5D98 - chains B and C of the 3 polymer chains in the assembly; structure by X-ray diffraction, 3.90 A resolution.

Chain B:
Molecule: RNA-directed RNA polymerase catalytic subunit
From: Influenza C virus (strain C/Johannesburg/1/1966)
Notes: EC 2.7.7.48
Reference sequence: Q9IMP4 (RDRP_INCJH); residues 1-754 here = UniProt positions 1-754
Amino-acid sequence (754 residues; row label = number of the first residue in the row):
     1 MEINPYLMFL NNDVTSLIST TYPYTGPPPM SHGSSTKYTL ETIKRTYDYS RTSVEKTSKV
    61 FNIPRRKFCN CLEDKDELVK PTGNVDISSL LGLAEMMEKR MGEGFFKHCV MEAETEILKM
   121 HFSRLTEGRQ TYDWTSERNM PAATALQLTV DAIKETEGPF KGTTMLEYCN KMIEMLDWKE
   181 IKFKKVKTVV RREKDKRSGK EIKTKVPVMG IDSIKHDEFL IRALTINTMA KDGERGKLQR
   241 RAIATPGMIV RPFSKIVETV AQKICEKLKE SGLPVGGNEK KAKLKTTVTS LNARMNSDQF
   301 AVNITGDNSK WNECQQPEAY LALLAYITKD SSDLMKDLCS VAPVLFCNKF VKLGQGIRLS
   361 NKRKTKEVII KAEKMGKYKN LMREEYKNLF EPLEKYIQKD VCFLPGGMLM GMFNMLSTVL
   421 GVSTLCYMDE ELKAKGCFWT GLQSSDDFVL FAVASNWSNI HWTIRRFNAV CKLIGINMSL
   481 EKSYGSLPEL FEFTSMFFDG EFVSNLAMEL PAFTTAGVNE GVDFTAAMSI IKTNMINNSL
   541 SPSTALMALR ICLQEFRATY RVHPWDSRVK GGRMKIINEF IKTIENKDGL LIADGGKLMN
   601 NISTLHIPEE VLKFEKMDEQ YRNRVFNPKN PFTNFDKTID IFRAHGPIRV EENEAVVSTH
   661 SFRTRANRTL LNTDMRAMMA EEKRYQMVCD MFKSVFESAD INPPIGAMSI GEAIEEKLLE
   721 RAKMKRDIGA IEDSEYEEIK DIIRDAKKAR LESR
Not modelled in the structure: 191-207, 428-430, 633-654, 754
UniProt features mapped onto this chain:
  - region: R251 to E258 (Promoter-binding site)
  - motif (Nuclear localization signal): V189 to R197, K205 to E218

Chain C:
Molecule: Polymerase basic protein 2
From: Influenza C virus (strain C/Johannesburg/1/1966)
Reference sequence: Q9IMP3 (PB2_INCJH); residue numbers follow UniProt; this construct covers 1-774
Amino-acid sequence (782 residues; numbered 1 to 782; the number before each row is that of its first residue):
     1 MSLLLTIAKE YKRLCQDAKA AQMMTVGTVS NYTTFKKWTT SRKEKNPSLR MRWAMSSKFP
    61 IIANKRMLEE AQIPKEHNNV ALWEDTEDVS KRDHVLASAS CINYWNFCGP CVNNSEVIKE
   121 VYKSRFGRLE RRKEIMWKEL RFTLVDRQRR RVDTQPVEQR LRTGEIKDLQ MWTLFEDEAP
   181 LASKFILDNY GLVKEMRSKF ANKPLNKEVV AHMLEKQFNP ESRFLPVFGA IRPERMELIH
   241 ALGGETWIQE ANTAGISNVD QRKNDIRAVC RKVCLAANAS IMNAKSKLVE YIKSTSMRIG
   301 ETERKLEELI LETDDVSPEV TLCKSALGGQ LGKTLSFGPM LLKKISGSGV KVKDTVYIQG
   361 VRAVQFEYWS EQEEFYGEYK SATALFSRKE RSLEWITIGG GINEDRKRLL AMCMIFCRDG
   421 DYFKDAPATI TMADLSTKLG REIPYQYVMM NWIQKSEDNL EALLYSRGIV ETNPGKMGSS
   481 MGIDGSKRAI KSLRAVTIQS GKIDMPESKE KIHLELSDNL EAFDSSGRIV ATILDLPSDK
   541 KVTFQDVSFQ HPDLAVLRDE KTAITKGYEA LIKRLGTGDN DIPSLIAKKD YLSLYNLPEV
   601 KLMAPLIRPN RKGVYSRVAR KLVSTQVTTG HYSLHELIKV LPFTYFAPKQ GMFEGRLFFS
   661 NDSFVEPGVN NNVFSWSKAD SSKIYCHGIA IRVPLVVGDE HMDTSLALLE GFSVCENDPR
   721 APMVTRQDLI DVGFGQKVRL FVGQGSVRTF KRTASQRAAS SDVNKNVKKI KMSNARENLY
   781 FQ
Not modelled in the structure: 88-90, 359-364, 772-782
Construct notes: expression tag (775-782)
Disulfides: C270-C323

How chain B and chain C interact:
Pairs across the interface - 221 pairs, chain B then chain C:
  R100(B) with G347(C)
  H121(B) with T34(C)
  S123(B) with T34(C)
  R124(B) with K37(C)
  T126(B) with K37(C)
  E127(B) with K37(C), salt bridge
  A143(B) with K37(C); W38(C)
  L146(B) with W38(C)
  Q147(B) with W38(C)
  K161(B) with V26(C)
  K267(B) with E510(C)
  K269(B) with E374(C), salt bridge
  G276(B) with F224(C)
  N278(B) with Q148(C), hydrogen bond; F224(C); P226(C)
  E279(B) with R149(C), salt bridge; F224(C)
  K281(B) with Q148(C)
  A282(B) with Q148(C); R149(C); D504(C)
  K283(B) with R149(C)
  K285(B) with D504(C), salt bridge
  T286(B) with D504(C)
  T289(B) with Q499(C)
  S290(B) with E374(C)
  A293(B) with W395(C); T397(C)
  R294(B) with E374(C), salt bridge; W395(C), hydrogen bond (backbone-side chain)
  T515(B) with S48(C), hydrogen bond (backbone-side chain)
  A516(B) with P47(C)
  G517(B) with M51(C)
  K532(B) with R223(C); E237(C); H240(C)
  T533(B) with R223(C)
  I536(B) with P226(C); H240(C)
  S539(B) with E245(C), hydrogen bond
  S541(B) with W247(C)
  P542(B) with W247(C)
  T559(B) with R52(C); M55(C)
  R561(B) with S56(C)
  R573(B) with M55(C); A99(C); N103(C), hydrogen bond
  K575(B) with N78(C)
  I576(B) with S100(C)
  E579(B) with H77(C), salt bridge; Y104(C); F107(C)
  F580(B) with F107(C), hydrophobic
  T583(B) with F107(C)
  A593(B) with N103(C)
  D594(B) with N106(C), hydrogen bond
  I602(B) with H240(C), hydrogen bond (backbone-side chain)
  S603(B) with R132(C); L238(C); A241(C)
  T604(B) with R132(C)
  L605(B) with H240(C)
  H606(B) with R128(C); Q155(C); E237(C); L238(C)
  V611(B) with F126(C), hydrophobic; L129(C), hydrophobic
  F614(B) with I118(C), hydrophobic; F126(C), hydrophobic
  E615(B) with K133(C), salt bridge
  N623(B) with C111(C); V112(C); N113(C); N114(C); S115(C)
  R624(B) with W105(C); N106(C); F107(C), hydrogen bond (side chain-backbone); G109(C), hydrogen bond (side chain-backbone)
  V625(B) with N106(C)
  F626(B) with N114(C), hydrogen bond (backbone-side chain); I118(C), hydrophobic
  N627(B) with W105(C); C111(C), hydrogen bond; N114(C)
  P628(B) with N114(C); L205(C), hydrophobic; N206(C)
  K629(B) with M67(C); W105(C)
  N630(B) with M67(C); W105(C)
  P631(B) with N64(C)
  F632(B) with N64(C); I102(C), hydrophobic; W105(C), hydrophobic; N106(C)
  A655(B) with R125(C); K216(C)
  V656(B) with H212(C); M213(C)
  S658(B) with Y122(C), hydrogen bond; V209(C)
  H660(B) with I102(C); N106(C), hydrogen bond
  F662(B) with I61(C), hydrophobic; I62(C); I102(C), hydrophobic
  R663(B) with S41(C); I62(C)
  T664(B) with R42(C)
  R665(B) with R42(C), hydrogen bond (backbone-side chain); I62(C)
  A666(B) with R42(C)
  N667(B) with R42(C), hydrogen bond
  L670(B) with K43(C)
  E682(B) with W38(C); T39(C)
  R684(B) with D17(C), salt bridge; K19(C); A20(C)
  Y685(B) with M23(C), hydrophobic; W38(C)
  Q686(B) with W38(C); T39(C), hydrogen bond
  M687(B) with L14(C), hydrophobic
  C689(B) with Y32(C); F35(C), hydrophobic; K36(C), hydrogen bond (side chain-backbone)
  D690(B) with R92(C), salt bridge
  M691(B) with I7(C), hydrophobic; E10(C); Y11(C), hydrophobic; L14(C), hydrophobic
  F692(B) with V29(C), hydrophobic; Y32(C), hydrophobic
  K693(B) with Y32(C); E208(C), salt bridge
  F696(B) with E178(C); F741(C), hydrophobic; G743(C); Q744(C)
  E697(B) with F175(C); E178(C), hydrogen bond (backbone-side chain); K207(C), salt bridge
  S698(B) with M171(C); E178(C), hydrogen bond (backbone-side chain); Q744(C)
  A699(B) with Y32(C)
  D700(B) with Y32(C), hydrogen bond; K36(C), salt bridge; E208(C)
  I701(B) with K167(C), hydrogen bond (backbone-side chain); Q170(C); L174(C), hydrophobic; E208(C); A211(C), hydrophobic
  N702(B) with K167(C); M171(C); Q744(C)
  P703(B) with T33(C); K167(C)
  P704(B) with V29(C), hydrophobic; S30(C); Q744(C)
  I705(B) with Q744(C); G745(C)
  G706(B) with T28(C), hydrogen bond (backbone-side chain)
  M708(B) with G27(C); T28(C); V29(C), hydrogen bond (backbone-backbone); G745(C); S746(C)
  S709(B) with T25(C), hydrogen bond (side chain-backbone); G27(C); V29(C)
  I710(B) with M24(C); T28(C); V29(C), hydrophobic
  G711(B) with Y11(C); M24(C), hydrogen bond (backbone-backbone)
  A713(B) with Q744(C); G745(C)
  I714(B) with Y11(C), hydrophobic
  E715(B) with Y11(C), hydrogen bond
  E716(B) with M723(C)
  K717(B) with D177(C), salt bridge; F741(C)
  E720(B) with D177(C); M723(C); V724(C); T725(C); L740(C); F741(C)
  R721(B) with L4(C); D177(C), salt bridge
  A722(B) with L4(C)
  K723(B) with M723(C)
  M724(B) with D177(C); T725(C); Q727(C)
  K725(B) with L4(C)
  D727(B) with D728(C)
  I728(B) with Q727(C)
  E735(B) with M1(C); L5(C)
  I739(B) with L5(C), hydrophobic
  I742(B) with L5(C), hydrophobic; A8(C)
  A746(B) with Y11(C), hydrophobic; C15(C), hydrogen bond (backbone-side chain)
  A749(B) with C15(C)
  R750(B) with Y11(C); M24(C), hydrogen bond (side chain-backbone); T25(C), hydrogen bond
  S753(B) with A18(C); A21(C)
Interface residues without a listed pair, chain B (135 interface residues in all): P159, K184, F502, T514, M535, N537, L540, Y560, I607, P608, R622, V688, S694, V695, A707, L718, I743, D745
Interface residues without a listed pair, chain C (131 interface residues in all): K9, K12, Q16, Q22, N31, P60, A63, L68, K91, C108, K119, L225, I345, S346, L385, R726, R739

Summary:
Chain B and chain C form an interface of 135 and 131 residues respectively, with 29 hydrogen bonds and 14 salt
bridges. Polar pairs include E127(B)-K37(C), K269(B)-E374(C) and E279(B)-R149(C).
Chain B is RNA-directed RNA polymerase catalytic subunit and chain C is Polymerase basic protein 2, both from
Influenza C virus (strain C/Johannesburg/1/1966); the structure, Influenza C Virus RNA-dependent RNA
Polymerase - Space group P43212, was determined by X-ray diffraction, deposited together with 5D9A.
